Entry 8TXU (electron microscopy, 3.22 A resolution); this record covers chains A and H of the 12 polymer chains in the assembly.

Chain A:
Name: Hemagglutinin HA1 chain
Organism: Influenza A virus
Reference sequence: A0A5B8WNB2 (A0A5B8WNB2_9INFA); residues -15 to 329 here correspond to UniProt positions 1-345 (UniProt number = residue number + 16)
Chain sequence (350 residues; numbered -15 to 334; the number before each row is that of its first residue; numbers below 1 keep their minus sign (Met-15 is residue -15)):
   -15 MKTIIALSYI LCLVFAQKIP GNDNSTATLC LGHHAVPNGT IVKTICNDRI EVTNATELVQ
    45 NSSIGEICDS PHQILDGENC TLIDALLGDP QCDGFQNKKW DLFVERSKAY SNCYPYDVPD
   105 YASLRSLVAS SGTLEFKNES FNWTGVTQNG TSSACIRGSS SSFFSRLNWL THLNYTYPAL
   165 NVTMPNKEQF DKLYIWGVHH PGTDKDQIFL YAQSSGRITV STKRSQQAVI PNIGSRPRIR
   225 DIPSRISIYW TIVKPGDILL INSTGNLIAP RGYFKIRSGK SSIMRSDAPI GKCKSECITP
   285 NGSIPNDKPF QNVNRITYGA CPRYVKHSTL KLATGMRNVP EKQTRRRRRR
Not modelled in the structure: -15 to 0, 326-334
Differences from the reference sequence: conflict Cys30 (Thr46 in A0A5B8WNB2); expression tag (330-334)
Disulfides: Cys52-Cys277, Cys64-Cys76, Cys97-Cys139, Cys281-Cys305
Covalently attached groups: N-acetylglucosamine (NAG) linked to Asn63, Asn126, Asn133

Chain H:
Name: Fab 3864-10 Heavy Chain
Organism: Mus musculus
Notes: antibody fragment or engineered binder
Chain sequence (231 residues; row label = number of the first residue in the row):
     1 QVQLQQSGAE LVMPGASVKL SCKASGYTFI SYWMHWVKQR PGQGLEWIGE IDPSDSYTNY
    61 NQKFKGKARL TVDKSSSTAY MQLSSLTSED SAVYYCARGY YGSSGYFDVW GTGTTVTVSS
   121 ASTTPPSVYP LAPGSAAQTN SMVTLGCLVK GYFPEPVTVT WNSGSLSSGV HTFPAVLQSD
   181 LYTLSSSVTV PSSTWPSETV TCNVAHPASS TKVDKKIVPR DCDKGLEVLF Q
Not modelled in the structure: 122-231
Disulfides: Cys22-Cys96

Chain A / chain H interface:
Residue-residue contacts - 4 pairs, chain A then chain H:
  Ile3(A) with Tyr101(H)
  Asn6(A) with Tyr57(H)
  Pro21(A) with Thr28(H)
  Glu325(A) with Ile30(H)
Other interface residues (no listed pair), chain H (5 interface residues in all): Asp55

In short:
Chain A and chain H form an interface of 4 and 5 residues respectively.
Here chain A is Hemagglutinin HA1 chain (Influenza A virus) and chain H is Fab 3864-10 Heavy Chain (Mus
musculus). Entry 8TXU (Fab 3864-10 in complex with influenza HA H3-SING16) was determined by electron
microscopy (same publication as 9E69, 9EI9 and 8TX3).
